Entry 4D3H (X-ray diffraction, 2.00 A resolution); this record covers chains B and C of the 3 polymer chains in the assembly.

== Chain B (and C) ==
Molecule: PSTA
From: Staphylococcus aureus
Notes: chain C of this document is another copy of the same molecule, construct and numbering; everything in this record applies to it too
UniProtKB: Q99WC0 (Q99WC0_STAAM); residues 1-109 here = UniProt positions 1-109
Chain sequence (128 residues; row label = number of the first residue in the row; numbers below 1 keep their minus sign (Gly-18 is residue -18)):
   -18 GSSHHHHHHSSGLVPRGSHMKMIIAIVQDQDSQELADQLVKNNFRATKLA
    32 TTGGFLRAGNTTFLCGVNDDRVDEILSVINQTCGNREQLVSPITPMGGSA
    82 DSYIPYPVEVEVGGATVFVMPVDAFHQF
Not modelled in the structure: -18 to -8, 75-87 (chain C: -18 to -9, 74-90)
Construct notes: expression tag (-18 to 0)
Ligand contacts:
  - 2BA ((2R,3R,3aS,5R,7aR,9R,10R,10aS,12R,14aR)-2,9-bis(6-amino-9H-purin-9-yl)octahydro-2H,7H-difuro[3,2-d:3',2'-j][1,3,7,9,2,8 ]tetraoxadiphosphacyclododecine-3,5,10,12-tetrol 5,12-dioxide), molecule 1: Ile7, Gln9, Thr33, Gly34, Gly35, Phe36, Leu37, Arg38, Asn41, Glu92, Thr97, Phe99
  - 2BA, molecule 2: Val21, Asn24, Arg26, Ala27, Thr28, Leu45, Cys46, Gly47, Phe106, Gln108
What the authors report for this chain:
  - binding site for 2BA: Asn24, Arg26, Thr28, Phe36, Leu37, Asn41, Gly47, Phe99, Gln108
  - specificity-determining residues: Gly47 (proposed by the authors, not directly observed)
  - mutagenesis - K2A, D12A, R67A (0.48 +/- 0.04 mum): unchanged binding to 2BA
  - mutagenesis - T28A, N41A (9.6 +/- 2.3 mum), T43A (5-fold): decreased binding to 2BA

== How chain B and chain C interact ==
Contacting residue pairs (48):
  Met1(B) with Phe99(C), hydrophobic
  Met3(B) with Phe99(C), hydrophobic; Met101(C), hydrophobic
  Ala17(B) with Arg38(C)
  Asp18(B) with Arg38(C), salt bridge
  Val21(B) with Gly35(C); Phe36(C), hydrophobic; Arg38(C)
  Ala27(B) with Gly34(C); Gly35(C), hydrogen bond (backbone-backbone)
  Thr28(B) with Ile7(C); Thr32(C); Thr33(C); Thr43(C)
  Lys29(B) with Thr32(C); Thr33(C), hydrogen bond; Gly34(C); Arg38(C)
  Leu30(B) with Leu30(C), hydrophobic; Thr32(C)
  Gly47(B) with Phe99(C)
  Met101(B) with Met101(C), hydrophobic
  Pro102(B) with Met101(C); Pro102(C)
  Val103(B) with Val100(C)
  Asp104(B) with Lys2(C), salt bridge; Val100(C), hydrogen bond (backbone-backbone); Pro102(C)
  Ala105(B) with Val98(C); Phe99(C); Val100(C), hydrogen bond (backbone-backbone)
  Phe106(B) with Thr97(C); Val98(C); Phe99(C), hydrophobic
  His107(B) with Leu57(C); Ala96(C); Thr97(C); Val98(C), hydrogen bond (backbone-backbone)
  Gln108(B) with Ala96(C); Thr97(C), hydrogen bond
  Phe109(B) with Leu57(C); Ile60(C), hydrophobic; Asn61(C); Gly65(C); Asn66(C), hydrogen bond (backbone-backbone); Gly95(C), hydrogen bond (backbone-backbone); Ala96(C), hydrogen bond (backbone-backbone); Val98(C), hydrophobic
Interface residues without a listed pair, chain B (20 interface residues in all): Gln14
Interface residues without a listed pair, chain C (27 interface residues in all): Asn41, Cys64, Glu68, Gly94

== Overview ==
20 residues of chain B and 27 residues of chain C are in contact; the contacts include 9 hydrogen bonds and 2
salt bridges. Among the polar pairs are Asp18(B)-Arg38(C), Asp104(B)-Lys2(C) and Lys29(B)-Thr33(C). From the
paper: a binding site for 2BA at Asn24(B), Arg26(B) and Thr28(B) among others; T28A, N41A and T43A of chain B
reduce binding to 2BA; 6 substitutions were tested in all.
Chain B and chain C are both PSTA (Staphylococcus aureus); the structure, Structure of PstA, was determined by
X-ray diffraction, deposited together with 4D3G.
